9GEO - chains C and I of the 10 polymer chains in the assembly; structure by electron microscopy, 2.79 A resolution.

[Chain C]
Name: Histone H2A type 1
Source organism: Xenopus laevis
UniProtKB: P06897 (H2A1_XENLA); residues 10-120 here correspond to UniProt positions 11-121 (UniProt number = residue number + 1)
Sequence (111 residues; numbered 10 to 120; the number before each row is that of its first residue):
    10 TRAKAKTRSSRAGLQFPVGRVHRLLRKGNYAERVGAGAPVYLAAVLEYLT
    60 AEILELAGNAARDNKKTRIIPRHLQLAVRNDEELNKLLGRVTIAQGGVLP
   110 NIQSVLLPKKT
Disordered / not traced: 10, 119-120
Sequence notes: conflict Arg99 (Gly100 in P06897)
UniProt features mapped onto this chain:
  - modified residue: Lys36 (N6-(2-hydroxyisobutyryl)lysine), Lys74 (N6-(2-hydroxyisobutyryl)lysine), Lys75 (N6-(2-hydroxyisobutyryl)lysine), Lys95 (N6-(2-hydroxyisobutyryl)lysine), Gln104 (N5-methylglutamine), Lys118 (N6-(2-hydroxyisobutyryl)lysine)
  - cross-link (Glycyl lysine isopeptide (Lys-Gly)): Lys13 (interchain with G-Cter in ubiquitin), Lys15 (interchain with G-Cter in ubiquitin), Lys119 (interchain with G-Cter in ubiquitin)

[Chain I]
Molecule: Widom-601 DNA
Sequence (147 nucleotides; row label = number of the first residue in the row; numbers below 1 keep their minus sign (DA-73 is residue -73)):
   -73 ATCGGATGTATATATCTGACACGTGCCTGGAGACTAGGGAGTAATCCCCT
   -23 TGGCGGTTAAAACGCGGGGGACAGCGCGTACGTGCGTTTAAGCGGTGCTA
    27 GAGCTGTCTACGACCAATTGAGCGGCCTCGGCACCGGGATTCTCGAT
Disordered / not traced: -73, 73

[Interface between chain C and chain I]
Residue-residue contacts (13):
  Arg11(C) with DA-43(I), base contact; DG-42(I), sugar contact
  Ala14(C) with DA-43(I), phosphate contact
  Lys15(C) with DA-43(I), phosphate contact; DG-42(I), hydrogen bond to the phosphate
  Thr16(C) with DA-43(I), sugar contact
  Arg17(C) with DA-43(I), salt bridge to the phosphate
  Arg20(C) with DG-42(I), salt bridge to the phosphate
  Arg29(C) with DG-44(I), phosphate contact
  Arg32(C) with DG-44(I), salt bridge to the phosphate
  Arg42(C) with DG-35(I), sugar contact
  Arg77(C) with DC-54(I), sugar contact; DA-53(I), phosphate contact
Other interface residues (no listed pair), chain C (13 interface residues in all): Ala12, Gly28, Glu41
Other interface residues (no listed pair), chain I (8 interface residues in all): DG-45, DA-41

[Summary]
13 residues of chain C face 8 of chain I across their interface, with 1 hydrogen bond and 3 salt bridges.
Polar contacts include Lys15(C)-DG-42(I), Arg17(C)-DA-43(I) and Arg20(C)-DG-42(I).
Chain C is Histone H2A type 1 (Xenopus laevis) and chain I is Widom-601 DNA; the structure, Nucleosome core
particle, was determined by electron microscopy together with 9GEN, 9GEP, 9GEQ, 9GER, 9IHD, 9IHE and 9IHF from
the same study.
